PDB entry 2Y28 | X-ray diffraction, 1.80 A resolution | chain A

[Chain A]
Molecule: 1,6-anhydro-N-acetylmuramyl-L-alanine amidase ampd
From: Citrobacter freundii
Notes: EC 3.5.1.28
UniProtKB: P82974 (AMPD_CITFR); residue numbers follow UniProt; this construct covers 1-187
Sequence (187 residues; numbered 1 to 187; the number before each row is that of its first residue):
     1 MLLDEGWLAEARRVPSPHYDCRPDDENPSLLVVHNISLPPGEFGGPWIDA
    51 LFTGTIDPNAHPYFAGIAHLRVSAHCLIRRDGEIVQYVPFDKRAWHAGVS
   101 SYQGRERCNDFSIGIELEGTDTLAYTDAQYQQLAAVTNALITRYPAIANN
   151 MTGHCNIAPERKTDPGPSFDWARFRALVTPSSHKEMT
Not modelled in the structure: 181-187
Modified positions: Mse1 (selenomethionine; parent Met); Mse151 (selenomethionine; parent Met); Mse186 (selenomethionine)
Metal / ion sites: Zn2+: His34, His154, Asp164
UniProt features mapped onto this chain:
  - active site: Glu116 (Proton acceptor)
  - binding site (Zn(2+)): His34, His154, Asp164
  - site: Lys162 (Transition state stabilizer)
  - mutagenesis: His34 (H34A: Loss of activity), Tyr63 (Y63F: 6-fold decrease in activity), Glu116 (E116A: Loss of activity), His154 (H154A: Loss of activity; H154N: Retains both its capacity to bind the zinc ion and good amidase activity), Lys162 (K162H/Q: Almost loss of activity), Asp164 (D164A: Loss of activity)
From the paper describing this entry:
  - conformationally variable residues (side-chain flip): Pro17 to Glu26, Leu38 to Arg71, Thr120 to Ala124, Ala158 to Pro165
  - conformationally variable residues: Phe43 (from molecular simulation)
  - specificity-determining residues: Arg71 (citing earlier work)

[Overview]
His34, His154 and Asp164 coordinate Zn2+. From UniProt: active-site residue Glu116, 3 Zn2+-binding residues
and 6 mutagenesis sites. From the paper: the specificity determinant Arg71; conformational variability at
Pro17, Leu38 and Thr120 among others.
Chain A is 1,6-anhydro-N-acetylmuramyl-L-alanine amidase ampd (Citrobacter freundii); the structure, crystal
structure of Se-Met AmpD derivative, was determined by X-ray diffraction (same publication as 2Y2B, 2Y2C, 2Y2D
and 2Y2E).
